Entry 8UF4 (X-ray diffraction, 2.43 A resolution); this record covers chains A and D of the 4 polymer chains in the assembly.

[Chain A]
Protein: a-dystroglycan
Organism: Homo sapiens
UniProtKB: Q14118 (DAG1_HUMAN); residues 491-653 here = UniProt positions 491-653
Chain sequence (163 residues; row label = number of the first residue in the row):
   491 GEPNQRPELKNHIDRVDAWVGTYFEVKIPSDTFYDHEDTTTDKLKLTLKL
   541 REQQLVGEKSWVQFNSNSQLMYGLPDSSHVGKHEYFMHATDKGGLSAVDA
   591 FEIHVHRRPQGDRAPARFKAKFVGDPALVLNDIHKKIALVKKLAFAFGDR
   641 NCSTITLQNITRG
Disordered / not traced: 541-542, 653
Ion coordination: Ca2+: Asn494, Gln495, Asp525, Glu527, Asp581

[Chain D]
Protein: Beta-dystroglycan
Organism: Homo sapiens
UniProtKB: Q14118 (DAG1_HUMAN); residue numbers follow UniProt; this construct covers 654-748
Chain sequence (95 residues; numbered 654 to 748; the number before each row is that of its first residue):
   654 SIVVEWTNNTLPLEPCPKEQIAGLSRRIAEDDGKPRPAFSNALEPDFKAT
   704 SITVTGSGSCRHLQFIPVVPPRRVPSEAPPTEVPDRDPEKSSEDD
Disordered / not traced: 721-748
Disulfide bonds: Cys669-Cys713
Reported in the primary citation:
  - catalytic residues: Ser654 (citing earlier work)
  - post-translational modification sites: His715 to Leu716 (citing earlier work)

[How chain A and chain D interact]
Residue-residue contacts (10):
  Asn501(A) with Arg689(D)
  Asp504(A) with Arg679(D), salt bridge
  Arg505(A) with Glu672(D), salt bridge
  Asp507(A) with Gln673(D)
  Lys517(A) with Arg680(D)
  Pro519(A) with Arg689(D)
  Asp521(A) with Arg689(D), salt bridge; Pro690(D)
  Lys572(A) with Glu672(D), salt bridge
  His596(A) with Gln673(D), hydrogen bond
Other interface residues (no listed pair), chain A (12 interface residues in all): Trp509, Ser520, Thr522

[In short]
12 residues of chain A face 6 of chain D across their interface, with 1 hydrogen bond and 4 salt bridges.
Polar contacts include Asp504(A)-Arg679(D), Arg505(A)-Glu672(D) and Asp521(A)-Arg689(D). Asn494(A), Gln495(A),
Asp525(A), Glu527(A) and Asp581(A) form the Ca2+ site. The paper reports the catalytic residue Ser654(D); a
modification site at His715(D).
Chain A is a-dystroglycan and chain D is Beta-dystroglycan, both from Homo sapiens; the structure, Crystal
structure of wildtype dystroglycan proteolytic domain (juxtamembrane domain), was determined by X-ray
diffraction.
